7L06 - chains D and E of the 11 polymer chains in the assembly; structure by electron microscopy, 3.30 A resolution.

# Chain D
Protein: 2G12 heavy chain
Source organism: Homo sapiens
Amino-acid sequence (226 residues; each row starts with the number of its first residue; note: 12 numbers in that range are skipped by the numbering (no residue carries them; nothing is unmodelled there); a row labelled like 82A-82C holds insertion residues (82A, then the next letters in order); X marks 8 residues of unknown identity (built as UNK)):
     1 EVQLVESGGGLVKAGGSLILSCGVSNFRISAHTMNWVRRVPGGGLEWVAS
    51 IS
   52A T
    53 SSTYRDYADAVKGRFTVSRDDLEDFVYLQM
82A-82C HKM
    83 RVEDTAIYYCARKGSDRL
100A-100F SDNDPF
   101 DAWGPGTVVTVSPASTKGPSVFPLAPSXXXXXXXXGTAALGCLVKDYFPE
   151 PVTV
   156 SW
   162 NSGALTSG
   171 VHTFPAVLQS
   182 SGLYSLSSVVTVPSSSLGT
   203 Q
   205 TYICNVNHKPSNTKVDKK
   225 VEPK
Disordered / not traced: 128-135
Cystine bridges: Cys22-Cys92, Cys142-Cys208

# Chain E
Protein: 2G12 light chain
Source organism: Homo sapiens
Amino-acid sequence (213 residues; row label = number of the first residue in the row):
     1 DVVMTQSPSTLSASVGDTITITCRASQSIETWLAWYQQKPGKAPKLLIYK
    51 ASTLKTGVPSRFSGSGSGTEFTLTISGLQFDDFATYHCQHYAGYSATFGQ
   101 GTRVEIKRTVAAPSVFIFPPSDEQLKSGTASVVCLLNNFYPREAKVQWKV
   151 DNALQSGNSQESVTEQDSKDSTYSLSSTLTLSKADYEKHKVYACEVTHQG
   201 LSSPVTKSFNRGE
Cystine bridges: Cys23-Cys88, Cys134-Cys194

# Interface between chain D and chain E
Pairs across the interface - 7 pairs, chain D then chain E:
  Phe122(D) with Glu123(E)
  Pro123(D) with Glu123(E)
  His172(D) with Asp167(E)
  Phe174(D) with Thr164(E); Ser176(E)
  Lys228(D) with Ser121(E); Asp122(E), salt bridge
Also at the interface, not in a pair above, chain D (10 interface residues in all): Ala139, Pro175, Val177, Leu178, Lys221
Also at the interface, not in a pair above, chain E (9 interface residues in all): Phe118, Gln160, Ser162

# Summary
Chain D and chain E form an interface of 10 and 9 residues respectively; the contacts include 1 salt bridge.
Its one salt-bridged contact is Lys228(D)-Asp122(E).
Chain D is 2G12 heavy chain and chain E is 2G12 light chain, both from Homo sapiens; the structure, Cryo-EM
structure of SARS-CoV-2 2P S ectodomain bound to two copies of domain-swapped antibody 2G12, was determined by
electron microscopy (same publication as 6VTU, 6XRJ, 7L02, 7L09, 7L6M, 7L6O, 7LU9 and 7LUA).
